PDB entry 5BWH | X-ray diffraction, 1.46 A resolution | chains B and D of the 4 polymer chains in the assembly

# Chain B (and D)
Molecule: Homoprotocatechuate 2,3-dioxygenase
Source organism: Brevibacterium fuscum
Notes: chain D of this document is another copy of the same molecule, construct and numbering; everything in this record applies to it too
UniProtKB: Q45135 (Q45135_9MICO); residue numbers follow UniProt; this construct covers 1-365
Chain sequence (365 residues; numbered 1 to 365; the number before each row is that of its first residue):
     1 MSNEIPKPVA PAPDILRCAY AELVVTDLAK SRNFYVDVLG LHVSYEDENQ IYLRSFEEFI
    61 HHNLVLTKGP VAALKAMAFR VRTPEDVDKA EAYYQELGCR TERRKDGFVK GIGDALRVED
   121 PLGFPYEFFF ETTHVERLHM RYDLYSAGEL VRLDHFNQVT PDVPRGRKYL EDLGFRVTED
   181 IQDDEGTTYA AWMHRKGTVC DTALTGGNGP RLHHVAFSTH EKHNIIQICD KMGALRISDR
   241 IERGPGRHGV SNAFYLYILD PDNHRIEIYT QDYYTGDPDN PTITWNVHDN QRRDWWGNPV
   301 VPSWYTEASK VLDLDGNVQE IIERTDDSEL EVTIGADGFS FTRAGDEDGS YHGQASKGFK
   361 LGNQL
Unresolved in the structure: 1-3, 363-365 (chain D: 1-4, 363-365)
Differences from the reference sequence: engineered mutation C200 (His in Q45135)
Metal / ion sites: Fe2+: H155, H214, E267; Ca2+: D184, E185 (shared with 2 residues of chain A)
What the authors report for this chain:
  - mutagenesis - H200C: decreased catalytic activity on HPCA

# Interface between chain B and chain D
Residue-residue contacts (81):
  I226(B) - I226(D)  hydrophobic
  I226(B) - F254(D)  hydrophobic
  I226(B) - W296(D)  hydrophobic
  C229(B) - W296(D)
  D230(B) - R247(D)  salt bridge
  D230(B) - W295(D)  hydrogen bond (backbone-side chain)
  D230(B) - W296(D)  hydrogen bond
  G233(B) - Q291(D)  hydrogen bond (backbone-side chain)
  G233(B) - W295(D)
  A234(B) - W295(D)
  R236(B) - W285(D)
  R236(B) - D289(D)  salt bridge
  R236(B) - Q291(D)
  R236(B) - T342(D)  hydrogen bond (side chain-backbone)
  R236(B) - R343(D)  hydrogen bond (backbone-side chain)
  S238(B) - Q291(D)  hydrogen bond
  S238(B) - W296(D)
  S238(B) - T342(D)
  S238(B) - K357(D)  hydrogen bond (backbone-side chain)
  D239(B) - T342(D)
  D239(B) - R343(D)  salt bridge
  D239(B) - G349(D)
  D239(B) - Y351(D)
  I241(B) - W296(D)  hydrophobic
  I241(B) - K357(D)  hydrogen bond (backbone-side chain)
  E242(B) - K357(D)
  G244(B) - N298(D)  hydrogen bond (backbone-side chain)
  P245(B) - W296(D)
  R247(B) - D230(D)  salt bridge
  F254(B) - I226(D)  hydrophobic
  W285(B) - R236(D)
  D289(B) - R236(D)  salt bridge
  Q291(B) - G233(D)  hydrogen bond (side chain-backbone)
  Q291(B) - R236(D)
  Q291(B) - S238(D)  hydrogen bond
  W295(B) - D230(D)  hydrogen bond (side chain-backbone)
  W295(B) - G233(D)
  W295(B) - A234(D)
  W295(B) - S238(D)
  W296(B) - I226(D)  hydrophobic
  W296(B) - C229(D)
  W296(B) - D230(D)  hydrogen bond
  W296(B) - S238(D)
  W296(B) - I241(D)  hydrophobic
  W296(B) - P245(D)
  N298(B) - G244(D)  hydrogen bond (side chain-backbone)
  P299(B) - F359(D)  hydrophobic
  V300(B) - F359(D)
  V301(B) - K357(D)
  V301(B) - F359(D)  hydrophobic
  P302(B) - G358(D)
  P302(B) - F359(D)
  T342(B) - R236(D)  hydrogen bond (backbone-side chain)
  T342(B) - S238(D)
  T342(B) - D239(D)
  R343(B) - R236(D)  hydrogen bond (side chain-backbone)
  R343(B) - I237(D)
  R343(B) - D239(D)  salt bridge
  G349(B) - D239(D)
  Q354(B) - G362(D)
  K357(B) - S238(D)  hydrogen bond (side chain-backbone)
  K357(B) - I241(D)  hydrogen bond (side chain-backbone)
  K357(B) - E242(D)
  K357(B) - V301(D)
  G358(B) - P302(D)
  G358(B) - L361(D)
  G358(B) - G362(D)  hydrogen bond (backbone-backbone)
  F359(B) - P299(D)  hydrophobic
  F359(B) - V301(D)  hydrophobic
  F359(B) - P302(D)
  F359(B) - F359(D)  hydrophobic
  F359(B) - K360(D)
  F359(B) - G362(D)
  K360(B) - F359(D)
  K360(B) - K360(D)  hydrogen bond (backbone-backbone)
  K360(B) - L361(D)
  K360(B) - G362(D)
  L361(B) - K360(D)
  G362(B) - Q354(D)
  G362(B) - G358(D)  hydrogen bond (backbone-backbone)
  G362(B) - K360(D)
Other interface residues (no listed pair), chain B (41 interface residues in all): K222, M232, I237, G297, D348, Y351, A355
Other interface residues (no listed pair), chain D (40 interface residues in all): K222, G297, V300, D348, A355

# Overview
The interface between chain B and chain D involves 41 residues on one side and 40 on the other; the contacts
include 21 hydrogen bonds and 6 salt bridges. Polar contacts include D230(B)-R247(D), R236(B)-D289(D) and
D239(B)-R343(D). D184(B) and E185(B) form the Ca2+ site. The paper reports that H200C of chain B reduces
catalytic activity on HPCA.
Chain B and chain D are both Homoprotocatechuate 2,3-dioxygenase (Brevibacterium fuscum); the structure,
Structure of H200C variant of Homoprotocatechuate 2,3-Dioxygenase from B.fuscum in complex with HPCA at 1.46
Ang ..., was determined by X-ray diffraction together with 5BWG from the same study.
